PDB entry 3IYP | electron microscopy, 7.20 A resolution (low resolution: residue-level contacts below are approximate; hydrogen-bond / salt-bridge calls are withheld) | chains A and B of the 5 polymer chains in the assembly

Chain A:
Name: Capsid protein
Organism: Human echovirus 7
Reference sequence: Q9QP24 (Q9QP24_9ENTO); residues 1-292 here = UniProt positions 1-292
Amino-acid sequence (292 residues; row label = number of the first residue in the row):
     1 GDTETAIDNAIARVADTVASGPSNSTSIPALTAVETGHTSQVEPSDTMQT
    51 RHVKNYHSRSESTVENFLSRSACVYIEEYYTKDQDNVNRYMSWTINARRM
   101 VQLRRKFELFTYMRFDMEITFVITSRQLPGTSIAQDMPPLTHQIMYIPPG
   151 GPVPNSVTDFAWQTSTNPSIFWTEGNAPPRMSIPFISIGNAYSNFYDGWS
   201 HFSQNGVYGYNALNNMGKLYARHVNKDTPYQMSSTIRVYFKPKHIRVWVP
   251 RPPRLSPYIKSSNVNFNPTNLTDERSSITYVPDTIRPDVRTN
Not modelled in the structure: 1-10, 288-292

Chain B:
Name: Polyprotein
Organism: Human echovirus 7
Reference sequence: Q6W9E5 (Q6W9E5_9ENTO); residues 1-238 here correspond to UniProt positions 331-568 (UniProt number = residue number + 330)
Amino-acid sequence (238 residues; row label = number of the first residue in the row):
     1 GLPVLNTPGSNQFMTSDDFQSPSAMPQFDVTPHMDIPGEVHNLMEIAEVD
    51 SVVPVNNIKANLQSMDAYHIEVNTGNYQGEKIFAFQMQPGLESVFKRTLM
   101 GEILNYYAHWSGSIKLTFTFCGSAMATGKLLLAYSPPGADVPATRKQAML
   151 GTHMIWDIGLQSSCVLCIPWISQTHYRLVQQDEYTSAGNVTCWYQTGIVV
   201 PPGTPNKCVVLCFASACNDFSVRMLRDTPFIGQTALLQ

Chain A / chain B interface:
Contacting residue pairs (190; chain A residue first):
  Val14(A) - Asn218(B)
  Val14(A) - Asp219(B)
  Ala15(A) - Asn218(B)
  Ala15(A) - Asp219(B)
  Ala30(A) - Met154(B)
  Ala30(A) - Cys164(B)
  Ala30(A) - Val165(B)
  Leu31(A) - Ser163(B)
  Thr32(A) - Gln161(B)
  Thr32(A) - Ser162(B)
  Thr32(A) - Ser163(B)
  Ala33(A) - Ser162(B)
  Ala33(A) - Ser163(B)
  Val34(A) - Thr117(B)
  Val34(A) - Thr119(B)
  Val34(A) - Ser163(B)
  Val34(A) - Phe213(B)
  Glu35(A) - Ser162(B)
  Thr39(A) - Glu48(B)
  Thr39(A) - Val49(B)
  Thr39(A) - Asp50(B)
  Thr39(A) - Ser215(B)
  Ser40(A) - Asp50(B)
  Ser40(A) - Lys115(B)
  Ser40(A) - Val165(B)
  Val42(A) - Lys115(B)
  Val42(A) - Cys217(B)
  Glu43(A) - Cys167(B)
  Glu43(A) - Asn218(B)
  Pro44(A) - Ser113(B)
  Pro44(A) - Cys167(B)
  Pro44(A) - Pro169(B)
  Thr47(A) - Met154(B)
  Thr47(A) - Cys167(B)
  Met48(A) - Cys167(B)
  Met48(A) - Pro169(B)
  His57(A) - Ser111(B)
  His57(A) - His175(B)
  His57(A) - Tyr176(B)
  His57(A) - Ser221(B)
  Arg59(A) - Asn42(B)
  Arg59(A) - Met44(B)
  Arg59(A) - Glu48(B)
  Arg59(A) - Cys217(B)
  Arg59(A) - Asn218(B)
  Arg59(A) - Phe220(B)
  Glu61(A) - Tyr107(B)
  Glu61(A) - Arg223(B)
  Glu61(A) - Met224(B)
  Glu61(A) - Leu225(B)
  Ser62(A) - Asn42(B)
  Ser62(A) - Leu43(B)
  Ser62(A) - Met44(B)
  Ser62(A) - Tyr107(B)
  Ser62(A) - Val222(B)
  Thr63(A) - His41(B)
  Thr63(A) - Asn42(B)
  Val64(A) - Val40(B)
  Val64(A) - His41(B)
  Asn66(A) - Leu225(B)
  Phe67(A) - Leu43(B)
  Phe67(A) - Tyr106(B)
  Phe67(A) - Tyr107(B)
  Arg70(A) - Thr15(B)
  Arg70(A) - Leu225(B)
  Ser71(A) - Phe13(B)
  Ser71(A) - Thr15(B)
  Ile76(A) - Leu236(B)
  Arg98(A) - Leu237(B)
  Arg99(A) - Gln233(B)
  Arg99(A) - Leu236(B)
  Arg99(A) - Leu237(B)
  Met100(A) - Gln233(B)
  Met100(A) - Leu236(B)
  Val101(A) - Ile231(B)
  Val101(A) - Gly232(B)
  Val101(A) - Gln233(B)
  Gln102(A) - Asp227(B)
  Arg104(A) - Leu237(B)
  Arg105(A) - Arg97(B)
  Arg105(A) - Glu102(B)
  Arg105(A) - Tyr106(B)
  Arg105(A) - Thr228(B)
  Arg105(A) - Ile231(B)
  Lys106(A) - Tyr106(B)
  Phe110(A) - Leu43(B)
  Arg114(A) - Val30(B)
  Arg114(A) - Thr31(B)
  Arg114(A) - Pro32(B)
  Arg114(A) - His33(B)
  Glu118(A) - Asp17(B)
  Glu118(A) - Phe19(B)
  Glu118(A) - Ser21(B)
  Thr120(A) - Phe13(B)
  Val122(A) - Phe13(B)
  Pro168(A) - Ala24(B)
  Ala177(A) - Asn11(B)
  Pro178(A) - Asn11(B)
  Pro178(A) - Phe13(B)
  Arg180(A) - Phe13(B)
  Arg180(A) - Asp17(B)
  Met181(A) - Pro22(B)
  Met181(A) - Ala24(B)
  Ser182(A) - Ser21(B)
  Ser182(A) - Pro22(B)
  Ser182(A) - Ser23(B)
  Ser182(A) - Ala24(B)
  Pro184(A) - Ser23(B)
  Pro184(A) - Phe28(B)
  Phe185(A) - Phe28(B)
  Phe185(A) - Val30(B)
  Ile186(A) - Met25(B)
  Ile186(A) - Phe28(B)
  Ser187(A) - Thr31(B)
  Ile188(A) - Thr31(B)
  Gly189(A) - Thr31(B)
  Asn190(A) - Pro32(B)
  Asn190(A) - Met34(B)
  Ala191(A) - Ile36(B)
  Tyr239(A) - Phe13(B)
  Lys241(A) - Asp17(B)
  Lys241(A) - Asp18(B)
  Lys243(A) - Ser21(B)
  Arg246(A) - His33(B)
  Arg246(A) - Glu39(B)
  Val247(A) - Glu39(B)
  Val247(A) - Val40(B)
  Trp248(A) - Ile36(B)
  Trp248(A) - Pro37(B)
  Trp248(A) - Gly38(B)
  Trp248(A) - Glu39(B)
  Val249(A) - Pro37(B)
  Val249(A) - Gly38(B)
  Pro250(A) - Val40(B)
  Pro250(A) - Ile46(B)
  Pro253(A) - Glu102(B)
  Arg254(A) - Arg97(B)
  Leu255(A) - Arg97(B)
  Tyr258(A) - Ile231(B)
  Tyr258(A) - Leu237(B)
  Ile259(A) - Leu237(B)
  Lys260(A) - Gln238(B)
  Ser261(A) - Leu237(B)
  Ser261(A) - Gln238(B)
  Ser262(A) - Gln238(B)
  Pro268(A) - Gln63(B)
  Thr269(A) - Gln63(B)
  Asn270(A) - Leu62(B)
  Asn270(A) - Gln63(B)
  Leu271(A) - Leu62(B)
  Leu271(A) - Ser64(B)
  Leu271(A) - Ala67(B)
  Leu271(A) - Tyr68(B)
  Leu271(A) - Arg97(B)
  Thr272(A) - Asn57(B)
  Thr272(A) - Leu62(B)
  Thr272(A) - Ser93(B)
  Asp273(A) - Asn57(B)
  Asp273(A) - Leu62(B)
  Asp273(A) - Ser93(B)
  Asp273(A) - Lys96(B)
  Glu274(A) - Asn57(B)
  Glu274(A) - Lys59(B)
  Glu274(A) - Leu62(B)
  Arg275(A) - Val55(B)
  Arg275(A) - Asn57(B)
  Arg275(A) - Ile58(B)
  Arg275(A) - Ala84(B)
  Arg275(A) - Phe85(B)
  Arg275(A) - Val94(B)
  Ser276(A) - Ile58(B)
  Ser277(A) - Ile58(B)
  Ile278(A) - Val55(B)
  Ile278(A) - Asn56(B)
  Ile278(A) - Ile82(B)
  Ile278(A) - Phe83(B)
  Ile278(A) - Ala84(B)
  Thr279(A) - Lys81(B)
  Thr279(A) - Phe83(B)
  Thr279(A) - Ala84(B)
  Val281(A) - Ala84(B)
  Val281(A) - Phe85(B)
  Val281(A) - Gln86(B)
  Val281(A) - Val141(B)
  Pro282(A) - Gln86(B)
  Asp283(A) - Asp140(B)
  Thr284(A) - Glu183(B)
  Ile285(A) - Gly138(B)
  Ile285(A) - Ala139(B)
  Ile285(A) - Asp140(B)
Other interface residues (no listed pair), chain A (95 interface residues in all): Gln41, Asn55, Ser58, Tyr75, Leu109, Tyr112, Ile183, Pro252, Tyr280
Other interface residues (no listed pair), chain B (98 interface residues in all): Ser16, Pro54, Leu99, Thr152, Trp156, Phe230

Summary:
95 residues of chain A and 98 residues of chain B are in contact.
Chain A is Capsid protein and chain B is Polyprotein, both from Human echovirus 7; the structure, The
Interaction of Decay-accelerating Factor with Echovirus 7, was determined by electron microscopy, deposited
together with 2X5I.
